1TFC - chains A and C of the 4 polymer chains in the assembly; structure by X-ray diffraction, 2.40 A resolution.

== Chain A ==
Protein: Estrogen-related receptor gamma
Source organism: Homo sapiens
Notes: fragment: ligand-binding domain
Reference sequence: P62508 (ERR3_HUMAN); residues 229-458 here = UniProt positions 229-458
Sequence (251 residues; each row starts with the number of its first residue):
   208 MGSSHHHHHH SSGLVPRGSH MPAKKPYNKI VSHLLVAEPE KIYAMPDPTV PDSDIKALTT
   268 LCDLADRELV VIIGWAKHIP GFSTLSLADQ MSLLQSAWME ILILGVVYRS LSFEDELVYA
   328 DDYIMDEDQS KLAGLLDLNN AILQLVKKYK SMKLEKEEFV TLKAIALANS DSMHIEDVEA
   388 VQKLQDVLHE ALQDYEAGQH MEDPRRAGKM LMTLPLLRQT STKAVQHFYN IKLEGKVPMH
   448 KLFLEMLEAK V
Disordered / not traced: 208-232
Construct notes: expression tag (208-228)

== Chain C ==
Protein: steroid receptor coactivator-1
Notes: fragment: second nr-box
Reference sequence: Q15788 (NCOA1_HUMAN); residue numbers follow UniProt; this construct covers 686-700
Sequence (15 residues; each row starts with the number of its first residue):
   686 RHKILHRLLQ EGSPS
Disordered / not traced: 686, 698-700
Curated features (UniProtKB/Swiss-Prot):
  - motif: L690 to L694 (LXXLL motif 4)
  - modified residue: S698 (Phosphoserine)
  - mutagenesis: L693 to L694 (Slightly affects interactions with steroid receptors. Abolishes interactions with steroid receptors; when associated with A-636; A-637; A-752 and A-753)

== Interface between chain A and chain C ==
Contacting residue pairs (23):
  I280(A) - L690(C)  hydrophobic
  I280(A) - L693(C)  hydrophobic
  I280(A) - L694(C)  hydrophobic
  K284(A) - L693(C)  hydrogen bond (side chain-backbone)
  K284(A) - L694(C)  hydrogen bond (side chain-backbone)
  K284(A) - G697(C)
  L294(A) - H691(C)
  L294(A) - Q695(C)
  Q297(A) - L694(C)
  M298(A) - H687(C)
  M298(A) - L690(C)  hydrophobic
  M298(A) - H691(C)
  M298(A) - L694(C)  hydrophobic
  L301(A) - L694(C)  hydrophobic
  Q302(A) - H687(C)
  Q302(A) - L690(C)
  K448(A) - I689(C)
  L449(A) - I689(C)
  E452(A) - H687(C)
  E452(A) - K688(C)  hydrogen bond (side chain-backbone)
  E452(A) - I689(C)  hydrogen bond (side chain-backbone)
  E452(A) - L690(C)  hydrogen bond (side chain-backbone)
  M453(A) - L690(C)  hydrophobic
Interface residues without a listed pair, chain A (12 interface residues in all): F289
Interface residues without a listed pair, chain C (10 interface residues in all): E696

== Summary ==
12 residues of chain A face 10 of chain C across their interface; the contacts include 5 hydrogen bonds. Polar
contacts include K284(A)-L693(C), K284(A)-L694(C) and E452(A)-K688(C). UniProt lists 2 mutagenesis sites on
chain C.
Chain A is Estrogen-related receptor gamma (Homo sapiens) and chain C is steroid receptor coactivator-1; the
structure, Crystal structure of the ligand-binding domain of the estrogen-related receptor gamma in complex
with a steroid ..., was determined by X-ray diffraction together with 1S9P, 1S9Q and 1VJB from the same study.
